PDB entry 1NX1 | X-ray diffraction, 2.00 A resolution | chains A and C of the 4 polymer chains in the assembly

# Chain A
Protein: Calcium-dependent protease, small subunit
From: Sus scrofa
Notes: fragment: Domain VI
UniProtKB: P04574 (CPNS1_PIG); numbering as in UniProt (aligned over 94-266)
Chain sequence (173 residues; each row starts with the number of its first residue):
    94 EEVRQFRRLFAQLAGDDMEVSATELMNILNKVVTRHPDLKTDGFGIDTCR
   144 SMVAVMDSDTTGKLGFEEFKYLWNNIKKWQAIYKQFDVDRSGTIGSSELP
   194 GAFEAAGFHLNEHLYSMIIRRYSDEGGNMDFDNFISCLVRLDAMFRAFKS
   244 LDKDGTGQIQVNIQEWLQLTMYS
Swiss-Prot annotation at these positions:
  - binding site (Ca(2+)): A107, D110, E112, E117, D135, D150, D152, T154, K156, E161, D180, D182, S184, T186, E191, D223
  - modified residue: K177 (N6-acetyllysine)
Ion coordination: Ca2+ site 1: D110, E112, E117, K156; Ca2+ site 2: D135, D223, D225, N226; Ca2+ site 3: D150, D152, T154, K156, E161; Ca2+ site 4: D180, D182, S184, T186

# Chain C
Protein: Calpastatin
From: Sus scrofa
Notes: fragment: dic, residues 230-240
UniProtKB: P49342 (ICAL_CERAE); residues 601-611 here correspond to UniProt positions 230-240 (UniProt number = residue number - 371)
Chain sequence (11 residues; each row starts with the number of its first residue):
   601 DAIDALSSDFT

# Chain A / chain C interface
Contacting residue pairs - 24 pairs, chain A then chain C:
  L102(A) - A602(C)  hydrophobic
  L102(A) - A605(C)  hydrophobic
  L102(A) - L606(C)  hydrophobic
  Q105(A) - A602(C)
  L106(A) - A602(C)  hydrophobic
  L106(A) - I603(C)  hydrophobic
  L106(A) - L606(C)  hydrophobic
  I121(A) - I603(C)  hydrophobic
  I121(A) - L606(C)  hydrophobic
  V125(A) - F610(C)  hydrophobic
  R128(A) - I603(C)
  R128(A) - D604(C)  salt bridge
  R128(A) - S607(C)
  H129(A) - S607(C)  hydrogen bond
  H129(A) - F610(C)
  L132(A) - F610(C)  hydrophobic
  W166(A) - L606(C)
  W166(A) - D609(C)  hydrogen bond
  W166(A) - F610(C)  hydrophobic
  K170(A) - D609(C)
  Q173(A) - F610(C)
  Q173(A) - T611(C)  hydrogen bond (side chain-backbone)
  A174(A) - T611(C)
  K177(A) - T611(C)
Interface residues without a listed pair, chain A (17 interface residues in all): F99, K124, I169, F224

# In short
The interface between chain A and chain C involves 17 residues on one side and 9 on the other, with 3 hydrogen
bonds and 1 salt bridge. Polar pairs include R128(A)-D604(C), H129(A)-S607(C) and W166(A)-D609(C). Curated
annotation (UniProt) lists 16 Ca2+-binding residues on chain A.
Chain A is Calcium-dependent protease, small subunit and chain C is Calpastatin, both from Sus scrofa; the
structure, Calpain Domain VI Complexed with Calpastatin Inhibitory Domain C (DIC), was determined by X-ray
diffraction (same publication as 1NX0, 1NX2 and 1NX3).
